PDB entry 1LSX | X-ray diffraction, 2.70 A resolution | chain A

# Chain A
Molecule: Sensor protein FixL
From: Bradyrhizobium japonicum
Notes: EC 2.7.3.-; fragment: Heme domain (residues 141-270)
UniProtKB: P23222 (FIXL_BRAJA); residues 141-270 here = UniProt positions 141-270
Chain sequence (131 residues; numbered 140 to 270; the number before each row is that of its first residue):
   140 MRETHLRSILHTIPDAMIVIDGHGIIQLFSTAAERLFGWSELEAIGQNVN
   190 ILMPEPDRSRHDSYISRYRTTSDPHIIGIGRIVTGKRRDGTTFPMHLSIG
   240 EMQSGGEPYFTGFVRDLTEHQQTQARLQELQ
Unresolved in the structure: 140-153, 270
Differences from the reference sequence: initiating methionine (140)
Bound ions: heme Fe: His-200 (together with 1-methylimidazole)
Residues lining bound ligands:
  - 1-methylimidazole (1MZ): His-200, Ile-215, Arg-220, Val-222, Leu-236, Ile-238
  - heme (HEM): Ile-157, Ile-159, Val-188, Leu-191, Met-192, Asp-196, His-200, Tyr-203, Ile-204, Arg-206, Tyr-207, Pro-213, His-214, Ile-215, Ile-216, Val-222, Thr-223, Gly-224, Met-234, Leu-236, Ile-238, Phe-249, Gly-251
Curated features (UniProtKB/Swiss-Prot):
  - binding site (heme): His-200

# Summary
Bound to chain A: heme and 1-methylimidazole. UniProt lists heme-binding residue His-200.
Chain A is Sensor protein FixL (Bradyrhizobium japonicum); the structure, Crystal structure of the
methylimidazole-bound BjFixL heme domain, was determined by X-ray diffraction together with 1LSV, 1LSW and
1LT0 from the same study.
